Entry 7V02 (electron microscopy, 4.97 A resolution (low resolution: residue-level contacts below are approximate; hydrogen-bond / salt-bridge calls are withheld)); this record covers chains C and I of the 9 polymer chains in the assembly.

== Chain C ==
Protein: CRISPR system Cms endoribonuclease Csm3
From: Staphylococcus epidermidis RP62A
UniProt: Q5HK91 (Q5HK91_STAEQ); residue numbers follow UniProt; this construct covers 1-214
Amino-acid sequence (214 residues; each row starts with the number of its first residue):
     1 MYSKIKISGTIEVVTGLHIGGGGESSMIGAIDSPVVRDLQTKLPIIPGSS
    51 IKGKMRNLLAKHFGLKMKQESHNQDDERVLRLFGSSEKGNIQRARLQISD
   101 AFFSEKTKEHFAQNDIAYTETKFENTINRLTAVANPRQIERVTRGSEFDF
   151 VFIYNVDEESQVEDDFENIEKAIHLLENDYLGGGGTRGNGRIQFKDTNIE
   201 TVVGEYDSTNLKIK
Not modelled in the structure: 1, 24-31

== Chain I ==
Protein: CRISPR system Cms protein Csm2
From: Staphylococcus epidermidis RP62A
UniProt: Q5HK90 (Q5HK90_STAEQ); residues 14-141 here correspond to UniProt positions 1-128 (UniProt number = residue number - 13)
Amino-acid sequence (128 residues; numbered 14 to 141; the number before each row is that of its first residue):
    14 MTFAHEVVKSNVKNVKDRKGKEKQVLFNGLTTSKLRNLMEQVNRLYTIAF
    64 NSNEDQLNEEFIDELEYLKIKFYYEAGREKSVDEFLKKTLMFPIIDRVIK
   114 KESKKFFLDYCKYFEALVAYAKYYQKED
Not modelled in the structure: 28-36, 140-141

== How chain C and chain I interact ==
Residue-residue contacts (8):
  Thr-41(C) with Asn-64(I)
  Lys-42(C) with Tyr-59(I); Phe-63(I)
  Leu-43(C) with Asn-64(I)
  Lys-108(C) with Asn-64(I)
  Asp-115(C) with Arg-57(I); Glu-77(I)
  Tyr-118(C) with Asn-64(I)
Interface residues without a listed pair, chain C (8 interface residues in all): Ala-117, Thr-121
Interface residues without a listed pair, chain I (7 interface residues in all): Glu-53, Thr-60

== In short ==
The interface between chain C and chain I involves 8 residues on one side and 7 on the other.
Chain C is CRISPR system Cms endoribonuclease Csm3 and chain I is CRISPR system Cms protein Csm2, both from
Staphylococcus epidermidis RP62A; the structure, Staphylococcus epidermidis RP62A CRISPR short effector
complex, was determined by electron microscopy, deposited together with 7UZW, 7UZX, 7UZY, 7UZZ, 7V00 and 7V01.
